8GHP - chains A and H of the 3 polymer chains in the assembly; structure by X-ray diffraction, 3.52 A resolution.

[Chain A]
Molecule: Guanylyl cyclase C
Organism: Homo sapiens
Notes: EC 4.6.1.2
Reference sequence: P25092 (GUC2C_HUMAN); residues 1-407 here correspond to UniProt positions 24-430 (UniProt number = residue number + 23)
Amino-acid sequence (421 residues; row label = number of the first residue in the row; numbers below 1 keep their minus sign (Ser-2 is residue -2)):
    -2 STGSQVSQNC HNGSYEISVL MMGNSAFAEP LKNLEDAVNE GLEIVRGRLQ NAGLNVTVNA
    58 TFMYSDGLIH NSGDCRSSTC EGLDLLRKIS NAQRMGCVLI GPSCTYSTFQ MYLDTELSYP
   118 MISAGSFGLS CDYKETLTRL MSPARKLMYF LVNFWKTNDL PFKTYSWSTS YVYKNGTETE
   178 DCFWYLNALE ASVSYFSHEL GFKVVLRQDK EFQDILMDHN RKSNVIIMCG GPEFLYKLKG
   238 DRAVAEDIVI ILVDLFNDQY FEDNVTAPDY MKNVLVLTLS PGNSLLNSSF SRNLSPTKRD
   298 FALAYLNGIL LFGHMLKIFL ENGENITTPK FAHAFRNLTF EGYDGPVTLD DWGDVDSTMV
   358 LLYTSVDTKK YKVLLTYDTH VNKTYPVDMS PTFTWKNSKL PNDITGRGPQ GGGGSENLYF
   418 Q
Not modelled in the structure: -2 to 3, 405-418
Construct notes: expression tag (-2 to 0, 408-418)
Disulfide bonds: Cys7-Cys94, Cys72-Cys77, Cys101-Cys128, Cys179-Cys226
Covalent attachments: N-acetylglucosamine (NAG) linked to Asn379
Swiss-Prot annotation at these positions:
  - site: Asn334 (Not glycosylated)
  - glycosylation (N-linked (GlcNAc...) asparagine): Asn9, Asn52, Asn56, Asn172, Asn261, Asn284, Asn322, Asn379
Reported in the primary citation:
  - mutagenesis - S15N/S62F/I66L/L80V: decreased binding to PF-07062119
  - post-translational modification sites: Asn379

[Chain H]
Molecule: anti-GUCY2C-scFv antibody heavy chain
Organism: Homo sapiens
Notes: fragment: VH domain; antibody fragment or engineered binder
Amino-acid sequence (122 residues; numbered 1 to 122; the number before each row is that of its first residue):
     1 EVQLVESGGG LVQPGGSLRL SCAASGFTFS SYWMHWVRQA PGKGLEWIGE IKPSNELTNV
    61 HEKFKDRFTI SVDKAKNSAY LQMNSLRAED TAVYYCTRTI TTTEGYWFFD VWGQGTLVTV
   121 SS
Not modelled in the structure: 122
Disulfide bonds: Cys22-Cys96

[Interface between chain A and chain H]
Residue-residue contacts - 11 pairs, chain A then chain H:
  Arg73(A) with Asn59(H), hydrogen bond
  Ser74(A) with Glu50(H); Asn59(H)
  Ser75(A) with Trp33(H); Glu50(H), hydrogen bond
  Thr76(A) with Trp107(H)
  Glu78(A) with Trp33(H), hydrogen bond; Lys52(H), salt bridge
  Gly79(A) with Trp107(H)
  Leu80(A) with Trp107(H)
  Ile86(A) with Glu104(H)
Other interface residues (no listed pair), chain A (9 interface residues in all): Leu83
Other interface residues (no listed pair), chain H (10 interface residues in all): His35, Leu57, Gly105, Tyr106
The authors on this interface:
  - epitope / paratope residues, chain A: Asn68(A)

[In short]
9 residues of chain A face 10 of chain H across their interface; the contacts include 3 hydrogen bonds and 1
salt bridge. Polar pairs include Glu78(A)-Lys52(H), Arg73(A)-Asn59(H) and Ser75(A)-Glu50(H). Covalently linked
N-acetylglucosamine: at Asn379(A). From the paper: S15N/S62F/I66L/L80V of chain A reduce binding to
PF-07062119; the epitope/paratope residue Asn68(A).
Chain A is Guanylyl cyclase C and chain H is anti-GUCY2C-scFv antibody heavy chain, both from Homo sapiens;
the structure, GUCY2C-ECD bound to anti-GUCY2C-scFv antibody, was determined by X-ray diffraction (same
publication as 8GHO).
